8ZV9 - chains A and B of the 3 polymer chains in the assembly; structure by X-ray diffraction, 2.60 A resolution.

# Chain A
Name: MHC class I antigen
Organism: Homo sapiens
Reference sequence: A0A7T3RIT5 (A0A7T3RIT5_HUMAN); residues 1-276 here correspond to UniProt positions 25-300 (UniProt number = residue number + 24)
Amino-acid sequence (280 residues; numbered -2 to 277; the number before each row is that of its first residue; numbers below 1 keep their minus sign (Ser-2 is residue -2)):
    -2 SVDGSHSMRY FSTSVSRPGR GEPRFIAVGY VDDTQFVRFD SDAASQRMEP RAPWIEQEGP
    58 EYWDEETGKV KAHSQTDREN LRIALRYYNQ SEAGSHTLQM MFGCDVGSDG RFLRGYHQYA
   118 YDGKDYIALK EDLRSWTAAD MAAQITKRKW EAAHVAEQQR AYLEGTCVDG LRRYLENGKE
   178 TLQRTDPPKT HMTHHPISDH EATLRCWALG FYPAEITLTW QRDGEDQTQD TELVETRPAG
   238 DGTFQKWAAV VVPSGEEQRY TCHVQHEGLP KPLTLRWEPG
Not modelled in the structure: 194-200, 248-251, 275-277
Sequence notes: expression tag (-2 to 0, 277)
Disulfides: Cys101-Cys164, Cys203-Cys259

# Chain B
Name: Beta-2-microglobulin
Organism: Homo sapiens
Reference sequence: P61769 (B2MG_HUMAN); residues 1-99 here correspond to UniProt positions 21-119 (UniProt number = residue number + 20)
Amino-acid sequence (100 residues; each row starts with the number of its first residue; numbering starts at 0):
     0 MIQRTPKIQV YSRHPAENGK SNFLNCYVSG FHPSDIEVDL LKNGERIEKV EHSDLSFSKD
    60 WSFYLLYYTE FTPTEKDEYA CRVNHVTLSQ PKIVKWDRDM
Not modelled in the structure: 98-99
Sequence notes: expression tag (0)
Disulfides: Cys25-Cys80
Curated features (UniProtKB/Swiss-Prot):
  - modified residue: Gln2 (Pyrrolidone carboxylic acid)
  - glycosylation: Ile1 (N-linked (Glc) (glycation) isoleucine), Lys19 (N-linked (Glc) (glycation) lysine), Lys41 (N-linked (Glc) (glycation) lysine), Lys48 (N-linked (Glc) (glycation) lysine), Lys58 (N-linked (Glc) (glycation) lysine), Lys91 (N-linked (Glc) (glycation) lysine), Lys94 (N-linked (Glc) (glycation) lysine)

# How chain A and chain B interact
Residue-residue contacts (48; chain A residue first):
  Phe8(A) - Ser55(B)
  Phe8(A) - Phe56(B)  hydrophobic
  Ser9(A) - Phe56(B)
  Thr10(A) - Phe56(B)
  Thr10(A) - Phe62(B)
  Val12(A) - Ser33(B)
  Ile23(A) - Leu54(B)
  Val25(A) - Leu54(B)
  Val25(A) - Ser55(B)
  Tyr27(A) - Ser55(B)
  Tyr27(A) - Tyr63(B)
  Gln32(A) - Asp53(B)  hydrogen bond
  Arg35(A) - Asp53(B)  salt bridge
  Arg48(A) - Asp53(B)  salt bridge
  Gln96(A) - His31(B)  hydrogen bond
  Gln96(A) - Phe56(B)
  Gln96(A) - Trp60(B)  hydrogen bond (side chain-backbone)
  Gln96(A) - Phe62(B)
  Met97(A) - Phe56(B)
  Gln115(A) - Trp60(B)
  Tyr116(A) - Trp60(B)
  Ala117(A) - Trp60(B)  hydrophobic
  Asp119(A) - Met0(B)
  Asp119(A) - His31(B)
  Gly120(A) - Arg3(B)  hydrogen bond (backbone-side chain)
  Gly120(A) - His31(B)  hydrogen bond (backbone-side chain)
  Gly120(A) - Trp60(B)
  Asp122(A) - Trp60(B)  hydrogen bond
  Arg202(A) - Arg97(B)
  Trp204(A) - Arg97(B)
  Glu232(A) - Tyr26(B)
  Glu232(A) - Ser28(B)  hydrogen bond
  Thr233(A) - Tyr26(B)
  Arg234(A) - Gln8(B)  hydrogen bond
  Arg234(A) - Tyr10(B)
  Pro235(A) - Tyr10(B)  hydrogen bond (backbone-side chain)
  Pro235(A) - Asn24(B)
  Pro235(A) - Tyr26(B)
  Pro235(A) - Leu65(B)
  Ala236(A) - Arg12(B)  hydrogen bond (backbone-side chain)
  Ala236(A) - Asn24(B)  hydrogen bond (backbone-side chain)
  Gly237(A) - Arg12(B)
  Gly237(A) - Leu65(B)
  Asp238(A) - His13(B)  salt bridge
  Gln242(A) - Tyr10(B)
  Gln242(A) - Ser11(B)
  Gln242(A) - Arg12(B)  hydrogen bond (side chain-backbone)
  Trp244(A) - Arg97(B)
Interface residues without a listed pair, chain A (33 interface residues in all): His93, Thr94, Met98, Val231
Interface residues without a listed pair, chain B (24 interface residues in all): Lys6, Pro32, Asp59

# Summary
The interface between chain A and chain B involves 33 residues on one side and 24 on the other; the contacts
include 12 hydrogen bonds and 3 salt bridges. Among the polar pairs are Arg35(A)-Asp53(B), Arg48(A)-Asp53(B)
and Asp238(A)-His13(B).
Here chain A is MHC class I antigen and chain B is Beta-2-microglobulin, both from Homo sapiens. Entry 8ZV9
(Complex structure of HLA2402 with recognizing SARS-CoV-2 Y453F epitope NYNYLFRLF) was determined by X-ray
diffraction (same publication as 8YE4).
